6DXL - chains A and B; structure by X-ray diffraction, 2.45 A resolution.

# Chain A (and B)
Molecule: Stimulator of interferon protein
Organism: Homo sapiens
Notes: engineered mutation(s): H232R; chain B of this document is another copy of the same molecule, construct and numbering; everything in this record applies to it too
UniProtKB: A0A2R3XZB7 (A0A2R3XZB7_HUMAN); residue numbers follow UniProt; this construct covers 153-343
Sequence (191 residues; each row starts with the number of its first residue):
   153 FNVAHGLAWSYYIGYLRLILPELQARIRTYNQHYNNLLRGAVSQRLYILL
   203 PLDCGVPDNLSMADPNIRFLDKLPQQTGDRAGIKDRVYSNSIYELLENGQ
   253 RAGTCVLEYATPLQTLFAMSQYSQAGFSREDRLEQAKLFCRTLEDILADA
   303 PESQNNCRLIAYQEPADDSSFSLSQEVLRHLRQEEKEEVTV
Disordered / not traced: 229-239, 320-322 (chain B: 230-238, 318-320)
Metal / ion sites: Ca2+: Asp-205, Glu-316, Val-341
Residues lining bound ligands: HG4 (1,1'-(butane-1,4-diyl)bis{2-[(1-ethyl-3-methyl-1H-pyrazole-5-carbonyl)amino]-1H-benzimidazole-5-carboxamide}): Leu-159, Ser-162, Tyr-163, Gly-166, Tyr-167, Tyr-240, Ser-241, Thr-263, Pro-264

# How chain A and chain B interact
Residue-residue contacts (27; chain A residue first):
  Phe-153(A) with His-157(B)
  Val-155(A) with Gly-158(B); Trp-161(B)
  His-157(A) with Phe-153(B)
  Gly-158(A) with Val-155(B)
  Leu-159(A) with Gly-158(B); Ser-162(B)
  Trp-161(A) with Phe-153(B); Val-155(B); Met-271(B), hydrophobic
  Ser-162(A) with Leu-159(B)
  Tyr-164(A) with Tyr-274(B), hydrogen bond
  Ile-165(A) with Thr-267(B); Ala-270(B), hydrophobic; Met-271(B), hydrophobic
  Arg-169(A) with Tyr-274(B)
  Ala-270(A) with Ile-165(B), hydrophobic; Arg-169(B)
  Met-271(A) with Trp-161(B), hydrophobic; Ile-165(B), hydrophobic
  Tyr-274(A) with Tyr-164(B), hydrogen bond; Ala-302(B)
  Gln-276(A) with Asp-301(B)
  Ala-277(A) with Trp-161(B), hydrophobic
  Asp-301(A) with Gln-276(B)
  Ala-302(A) with Tyr-274(B)
  Pro-303(A) with Gln-276(B)
Interface residues without a listed pair, chain A (21 interface residues in all): Asn-154, Thr-267, Ile-298
Interface residues without a listed pair, chain B (20 interface residues in all): Asn-154, Ala-277, Pro-303

# In short
21 residues of chain A face 20 of chain B across their interface; the contacts include 2 hydrogen bonds. Its
one hydrogen-bonded contact is Tyr-164(A)/Tyr-274(B). Ligands of chain A: compound HG4. Asp-205(A), Glu-316(A)
and Val-341(A) coordinate Ca2+.
Chain A and chain B are both Stimulator of interferon protein (Homo sapiens); the structure, Linked
amidobenzimidazole STING agonist, was determined by X-ray diffraction, deposited together with 6DXG.
